7TQZ - chains B and K of the 3 polymer chains in the assembly; structure by electron microscopy, 2.70 A resolution.

== Chain B ==
Protein: Tubulin beta-2B chain
Organism: Sus scrofa
UniProt: A0A287AGU7 (A0A287AGU7_PIG); residues 1-445 here = UniProt positions 1-445
Chain sequence (445 residues; numbered 1 to 445; the number before each row is that of its first residue):
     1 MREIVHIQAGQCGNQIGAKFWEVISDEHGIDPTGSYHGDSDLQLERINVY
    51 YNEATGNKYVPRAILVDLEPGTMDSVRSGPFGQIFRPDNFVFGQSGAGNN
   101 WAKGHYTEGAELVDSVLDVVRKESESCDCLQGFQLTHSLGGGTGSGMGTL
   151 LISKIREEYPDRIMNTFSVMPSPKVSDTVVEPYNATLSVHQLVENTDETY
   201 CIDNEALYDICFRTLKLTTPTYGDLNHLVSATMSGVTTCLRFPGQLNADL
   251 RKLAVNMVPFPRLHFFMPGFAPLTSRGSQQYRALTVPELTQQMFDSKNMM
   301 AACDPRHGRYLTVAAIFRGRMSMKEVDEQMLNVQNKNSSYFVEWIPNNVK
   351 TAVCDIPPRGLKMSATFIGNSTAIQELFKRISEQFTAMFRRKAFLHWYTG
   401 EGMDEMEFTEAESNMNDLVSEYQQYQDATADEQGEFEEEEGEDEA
Not modelled in the structure: 430-445
Small-molecule neighbours:
  - GDP (guanosine-5'-diphosphate): Gly10, Gln11, Cys12, Gln15, Ile16, Asn99, Ser138, Gly141, Gly142, Thr143, Gly144, Asp177, Glu181, Asn204, Tyr222, Leu225, Asn226
  - GTP (guanosine-5'-triphosphate): Gln245, Leu246, Asn247, Lys252
  - taxol (TA1): Glu22, Val23, Asp26, Glu27, Leu215, Leu217, Asp224, His227, Leu228, Ala231, Ser234, Phe270, Pro272, Leu273, Thr274, Ser275, Arg276, Gln279, Arg318, Pro358, Arg359, Gly360, Leu361

== Chain K ==
Protein: Kinesin-like protein
Organism: Candida albicans
UniProt: A0A1D8PKA4 (A0A1D8PKA4_CANAL); numbering as in UniProt (aligned over 2-482)
Chain sequence (491 residues; row label = number of the first residue in the row; numbering starts at 0):
     0 MASYPNSLGSPATVTSTSVPTAKQSSISVAVRVRPFTEAESNRLVKIDND
    50 DVFLGDGCLTSDNNNNNNNSNSNGNGNGNGSSAANSSGASTSRRAIFNTL
   100 GGLRKIINVVDDRMLIFDPPETNPLTKMQRNAFPNSFKGSRIREHRFVFD
   150 RLFDEDCTQDQVYRNTTQPLLDSVLDGYNATVFAYGATGCGKTHTISGTP
   200 EDPGVIFLTMKELYNRIEELKDTKIIDISLSYLEIYNETIRDLLNPMTQC
   250 KNLVIREDANNKISVSNLSRHRPNSVEEVMQLILEGNKNRTCSPTEANAT
   300 SSRSHAVLQINVIQKDRTGDITEEHTFATLSIIDLAGSERAAATKNRGAR
   350 LNEGANINKSLLALGNCINALCDPRRRNHVPYRDSKLTRLLKFSLGGNCK
   400 TVMIVCVSPSSQHYDETLNTLKYADRAKEIKTKLIRNQHNLDRHVGSYLK
   450 MITEQKQEIEELRARESKMVESTINKRKDLESKLEHHHHHH
Not modelled in the structure: 0-21, 49-99, 433-490
Construct notes: initiating methionine (0); expression tag (1, 483-490)

== How chain B and chain K interact ==
Contacting residue pairs (13; chain B residue first):
  Pro261(B) - Asp383(K)
  Arg262(B) - Arg382(K)
  Arg262(B) - Asp383(K)
  Met406(B) - Arg255(K)
  Glu410(B) - Ile254(K)
  Glu410(B) - Arg255(K)  salt bridge
  Ser413(B) - Glu256(K)
  Ser413(B) - Arg382(K)  hydrogen bond
  Asn414(B) - Arg382(K)
  Asp417(B) - Arg382(K)  salt bridge
  Asp417(B) - Lys391(K)  salt bridge
  Glu421(B) - His378(K)
  Gln424(B) - His378(K)  hydrogen bond
Interface residues without a listed pair, chain B (10 interface residues in all): Ser420
Interface residues without a listed pair, chain K (8 interface residues in all): Asn377

== Overview ==
Chain B and chain K form an interface of 10 and 8 residues respectively; the contacts include 2 hydrogen bonds
and 3 salt bridges. Polar pairs include Glu410(B)-Arg255(K), Asp417(B)-Arg382(K) and Asp417(B)-Lys391(K).
Ligands of chain B: GTP, GDP and taxol.
Chain B is Tubulin beta-2B chain (Sus scrofa) and chain K is Kinesin-like protein (Candida albicans); the
structure, Apo CaKip3[2-482] in complex with a microtubule, was determined by electron microscopy (same
publication as 7TQX, 7TQY, 7TR0, 7TR1, 7TR2 and 7TR3).
